Entry 9IZ4 (X-ray diffraction, 3.05 A resolution); this record covers chains A and B of the 4 polymer chains in the assembly.

# Chain A
Molecule: Putative phosphonopyruvate decarboxylase alpha subunit
Organism: Bacillus spizizenii ATCC 6633
UniProtKB: D4HRI2 (D4HRI2_BACSC); numbering as in UniProt (aligned over 1-167)
Chain sequence (181 residues; numbered -13 to 167; the number before each row is that of its first residue; numbers below 1 keep their minus sign (Met-13 is residue -13)):
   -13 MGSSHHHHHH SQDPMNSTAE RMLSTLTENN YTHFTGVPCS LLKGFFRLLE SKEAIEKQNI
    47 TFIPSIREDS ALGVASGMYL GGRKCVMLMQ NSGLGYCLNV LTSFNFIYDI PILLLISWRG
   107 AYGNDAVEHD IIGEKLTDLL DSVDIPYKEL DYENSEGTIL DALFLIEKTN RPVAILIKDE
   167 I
Not modelled in the structure: -13 to 2
Sequence notes: initiating methionine (-13); expression tag (-12 to 0)
Small-molecule neighbours: thiamine diphosphate (TPP): Val23, Pro24, Glu54, Gln76, Ser78, Gly79, Tyr82

# Chain B
Molecule: Putative phosphonopyruvate decarboxylase beta subunit
Organism: Bacillus spizizenii ATCC 6633
UniProtKB: D4HRI3 (D4HRI3_BACSC); numbering as in UniProt (aligned over 1-186)
Chain sequence (186 residues; row label = number of the first residue in the row):
     1 MNKHDAIQLI LGQFPSAYLV STCGHISRDL YNINDRARNF YMVGSMGMAA PVGLGLSTVY
    61 PDVPLVVLDG DGSFLMNMGI ITMIGHQKPK NFIHVVLDNG MHESTGGQRT VPLVNVTDIA
   121 LQVGYEYAIE INSGQKSFDL PNEGPGLIHI KVEPRSEKIG KRVHWTPQEI VQRFTNELTL
   181 ENEVSV
Not modelled in the structure: 183-186
Metal / ion sites: Mg2+: Asp71, Asn99 (together with thiamine diphosphate)
Small-molecule neighbours: thiamine diphosphate (TPP): Lys3, Thr22, Cys23, Gly24, His25, Ile26, Met46, Gly70, Asp71, Gly72, Ser73, Met76, Asn99, Met101, His102, Glu103, Ser104, Thr105

# How chain A and chain B interact
Residue-residue contacts (46; chain A residue first):
  Ile49(A) - Gln87(B)
  Pro50(A) - Met83(B)
  Ser51(A) - Met83(B)
  Ile52(A) - Gly79(B)
  Ile52(A) - Ile80(B)
  Ile52(A) - Thr82(B)
  Ile52(A) - Met83(B)
  Asp55(A) - Met48(B)
  Ser56(A) - Pro51(B)
  Ser56(A) - Asn77(B)  hydrogen bond
  Ser56(A) - Ile80(B)
  Gly59(A) - Met48(B)
  Gly59(A) - Pro51(B)
  Gly59(A) - Val52(B)
  Val60(A) - Pro51(B)
  Val60(A) - Gly55(B)
  Val60(A) - Met83(B)  hydrophobic
  Gly63(A) - Val52(B)
  Gly63(A) - Gly55(B)
  Gly63(A) - Leu56(B)
  Met64(A) - Gly55(B)
  Met64(A) - Val59(B)  hydrophobic
  Leu66(A) - Phe40(B)  hydrophobic
  Leu66(A) - Val52(B)  hydrophobic
  Leu66(A) - Leu56(B)  hydrophobic
  Leu66(A) - Val171(B)  hydrophobic
  Leu66(A) - Thr175(B)
  Leu66(A) - Leu178(B)
  Gly67(A) - Val59(B)
  Gly67(A) - Tyr60(B)
  Arg69(A) - Val59(B)
  Asn85(A) - Ser45(B)
  Val86(A) - Met48(B)  hydrophobic
  Ser89(A) - Ser45(B)  hydrogen bond (side chain-backbone)
  Phe90(A) - Phe40(B)  hydrophobic
  Phe90(A) - Met42(B)  hydrophobic
  Phe90(A) - Ser45(B)
  Phe90(A) - Val52(B)  hydrophobic
  Ile93(A) - Pro167(B)
  Tyr94(A) - Phe40(B)  hydrophobic
  Tyr94(A) - Tyr41(B)  hydrogen bond (side chain-backbone)
  Tyr94(A) - Met42(B)
  Tyr94(A) - Val43(B)  hydrogen bond (side chain-backbone)
  Tyr94(A) - Pro167(B)
  Tyr94(A) - Val171(B)
  Asp95(A) - Gln168(B)
Interface residues without a listed pair, chain A (22 interface residues in all): His19, Thr47
Interface residues without a listed pair, chain B (29 interface residues in all): Gly44, Met46, Leu54, Thr58, His86, Ile170

# In short
The interface between chain A and chain B involves 22 residues on one side and 29 on the other, with 4
hydrogen bonds. Among the polar pairs are Ser56(A)-Asn77(B), Ser89(A)-Ser45(B) and Tyr94(A)-Tyr41(B). Chain A
binds thiamine diphosphate. Bound to chain B: thiamine diphosphate.
Here chain A is Putative phosphonopyruvate decarboxylase alpha subunit and chain B is Putative
phosphonopyruvate decarboxylase beta subunit, both from Bacillus spizizenii ATCC 6633. Entry 9IZ4 (Crystal
structure of phosphonopyruvate decarboxylase RhiEF from Bacillus subtilis ATCC6633 in complex with thiamine
pyrophosphate) was determined by X-ray diffraction (same publication as 9IZ3).
